Entry 6CNC (electron microscopy, 4.10 A resolution (low resolution: residue-level contacts below are approximate; hydrogen-bond / salt-bridge calls are withheld)); this record covers chains A and E of the 21 polymer chains in the assembly.

[Chain A]
Name: DNA-directed RNA polymerase III subunit RPC1
Organism: Saccharomyces cerevisiae (strain ATCC 204508 / S288c)
Notes: EC 2.7.7.6
Reference sequence: P04051 (RPC1_YEAST); numbering as in UniProt (aligned over 1-1460)
Sequence (1460 residues; row label = number of the first residue in the row):
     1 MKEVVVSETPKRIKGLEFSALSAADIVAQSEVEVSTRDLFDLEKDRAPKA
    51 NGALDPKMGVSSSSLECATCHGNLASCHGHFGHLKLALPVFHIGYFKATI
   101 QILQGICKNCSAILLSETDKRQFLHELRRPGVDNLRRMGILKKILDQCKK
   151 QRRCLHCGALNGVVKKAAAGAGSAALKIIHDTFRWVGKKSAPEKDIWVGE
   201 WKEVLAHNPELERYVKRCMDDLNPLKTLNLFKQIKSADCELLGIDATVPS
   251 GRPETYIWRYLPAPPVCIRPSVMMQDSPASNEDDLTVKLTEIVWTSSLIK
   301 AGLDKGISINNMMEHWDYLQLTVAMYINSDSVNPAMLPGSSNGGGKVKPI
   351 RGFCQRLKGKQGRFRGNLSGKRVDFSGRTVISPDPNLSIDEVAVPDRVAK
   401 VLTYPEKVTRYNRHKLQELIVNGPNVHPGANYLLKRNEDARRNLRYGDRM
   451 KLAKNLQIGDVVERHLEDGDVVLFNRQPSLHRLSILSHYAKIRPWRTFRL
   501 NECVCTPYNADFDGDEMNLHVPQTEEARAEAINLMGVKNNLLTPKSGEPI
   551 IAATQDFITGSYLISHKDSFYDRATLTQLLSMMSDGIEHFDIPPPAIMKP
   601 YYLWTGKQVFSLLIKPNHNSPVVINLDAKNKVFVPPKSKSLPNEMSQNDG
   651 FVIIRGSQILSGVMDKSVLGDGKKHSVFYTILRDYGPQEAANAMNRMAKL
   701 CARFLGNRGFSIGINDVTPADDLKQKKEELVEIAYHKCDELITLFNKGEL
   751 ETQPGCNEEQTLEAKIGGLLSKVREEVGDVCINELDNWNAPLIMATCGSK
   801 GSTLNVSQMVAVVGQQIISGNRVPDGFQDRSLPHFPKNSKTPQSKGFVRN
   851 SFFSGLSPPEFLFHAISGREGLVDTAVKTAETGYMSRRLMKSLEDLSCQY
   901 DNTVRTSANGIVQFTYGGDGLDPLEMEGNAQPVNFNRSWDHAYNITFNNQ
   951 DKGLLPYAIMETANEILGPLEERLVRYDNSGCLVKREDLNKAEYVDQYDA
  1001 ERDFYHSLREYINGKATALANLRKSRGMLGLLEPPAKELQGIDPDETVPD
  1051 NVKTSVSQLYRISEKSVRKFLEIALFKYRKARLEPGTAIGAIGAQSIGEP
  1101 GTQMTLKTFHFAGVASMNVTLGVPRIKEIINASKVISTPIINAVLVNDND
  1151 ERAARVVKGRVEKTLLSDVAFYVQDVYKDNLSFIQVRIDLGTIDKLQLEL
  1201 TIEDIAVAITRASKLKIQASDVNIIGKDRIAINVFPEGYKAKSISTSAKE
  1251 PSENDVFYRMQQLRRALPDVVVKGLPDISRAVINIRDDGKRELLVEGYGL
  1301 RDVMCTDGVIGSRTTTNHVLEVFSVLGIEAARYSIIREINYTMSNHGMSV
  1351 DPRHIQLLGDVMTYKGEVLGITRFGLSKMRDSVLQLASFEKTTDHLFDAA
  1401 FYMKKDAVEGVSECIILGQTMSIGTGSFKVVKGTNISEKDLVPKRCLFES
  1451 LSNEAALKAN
Disordered / not traced: 1, 1101-1116, 1237-1251
Metal / ion sites: Zn2+ site 1: Cys67, Thr69, Cys70, Cys77, His80; Zn2+ site 2: Cys107, Cys110, Cys154, Cys157
UniProt features mapped onto this chain:
  - region: Pro858 to Glu870 (Bridging helix)
  - binding site (Zn(2+)): Cys67, Cys70, Cys77, His80, Cys107, Cys110, Cys154
  - binding site (Mg(2+)): Asp511, Asp513, Asp515
  - mutagenesis: Thr506 (T506I: Temperature-sensitive), Asn509 (N509Y: Temperature-sensitive), Asn518 (N518Q: Temperature-sensitive)

[Chain E]
Name: DNA-directed RNA polymerases I, II, and III subunit RPABC1
Organism: Saccharomyces cerevisiae (strain ATCC 204508 / S288c)
Reference sequence: P20434 (RPAB1_YEAST); numbering as in UniProt (aligned over 1-215)
Sequence (215 residues; row label = number of the first residue in the row):
     1 MDQENERNISRLWRAFRTVKEMVKDRGYFITQEEVELPLEDFKAKYCDSM
    51 GRPQRKMMSFQANPTEESISKFPDMGSLWVEFCDEPSVGVKTMKTFVIHI
   101 QEKNFQTGIFVYQNNITPSAMKLVPSIPPATIETFNEAALVVNITHHELV
   151 PKHIRLSSDEKRELLKRYRLKESQLPRIQRADPVALYLGLKRGEVVKIIR
   201 KSETSGRYASYRICM

[Chain A / chain E interface]
Pairs across the interface (79; chain A residue first):
  Arg905(A) with Tyr168(E); Leu170(E)
  Asn909(A) with Gln174(E)
  Ile911(A) with Gln174(E); Leu175(E); Pro176(E)
  Val912(A) with Pro176(E)
  Phe914(A) with Tyr168(E); Leu175(E); Pro176(E); Ser210(E); Tyr211(E)
  Gly917(A) with Thr204(E)
  Gly918(A) with Tyr208(E)
  Asp919(A) with Ser205(E)
  Gln931(A) with Thr204(E)
  Asn979(A) with Leu156(E); Glu160(E); Glu163(E)
  Ser980(A) with Asp159(E); Glu160(E); Glu163(E)
  Gly981(A) with Glu163(E)
  Ala992(A) with Ile199(E); Arg207(E)
  Glu993(A) with Lys152(E); Ile154(E); Lys197(E); Ile199(E)
  Tyr994(A) with Lys197(E)
  Val995(A) with Lys197(E); Ile199(E); Arg207(E); Ala209(E)
  Asp996(A) with Arg167(E)
  Gln997(A) with Tyr168(E)
  Glu1199(A) with Gln3(E)
  Lys1273(A) with Arg7(E)
  Arg1301(A) with Ala139(E)
  Met1304(A) with Val142(E); His147(E)
  Cys1305(A) with Arg11(E); Val141(E)
  Gly1311(A) with His147(E)
  Ser1312(A) with His147(E); Glu148(E)
  Arg1313(A) with Glu148(E)
  Thr1314(A) with His147(E)
  Phe1323(A) with Asp182(E); Pro183(E)
  Ser1324(A) with Pro183(E)
  Val1325(A) with Ile144(E); Pro183(E)
  Leu1326(A) with Ile144(E); His147(E); Val150(E); Pro183(E); Val184(E)
  Gly1327(A) with Asp182(E)
  Ile1328(A) with Ile178(E); Asp182(E)
  Glu1329(A) with Pro151(E); Ile198(E); Arg200(E); Arg212(E)
  Ala1330(A) with Val150(E)
  Arg1332(A) with Arg200(E)
  Tyr1333(A) with Leu149(E); Ser202(E)
  Pro1352(A) with Thr204(E)
  Arg1353(A) with Thr204(E)
  Gln1356(A) with Thr204(E)
  Thr1363(A) with Arg212(E)
  Tyr1364(A) with Pro176(E); Arg177(E); Arg212(E)
  Lys1365(A) with Arg177(E)
  Gly1366(A) with Arg177(E); Gln179(E)
Interface residues without a listed pair, chain A (59 interface residues in all): Asp901, Thr903, Gly910, Gln913, Thr915, Ala930, Tyr977, Asp999, Ala1000, Asp1003, Arg1160, Thr1201, Asp1204, Ser1334, Glu1367
Interface residues without a listed pair, chain E (49 interface residues in all): Met1, Glu4, Ala138, His146, His153, Lys201

[Overview]
59 residues of chain A face 49 of chain E across their interface. Cys67(A), Thr69(A), Cys70(A), Cys77(A) and
His80(A) coordinate Zn2+ site 1. UniProt lists 7 Zn2+-binding residues, 3 Mg2+-binding residues and 3
mutagenesis sites on chain A.
Chain A is DNA-directed RNA polymerase III subunit RPC1 and chain E is DNA-directed RNA polymerases I, II, and
III subunit RPABC1, both from Saccharomyces cerevisiae (strain ATCC 204508 / S288c); the structure, Yeast RNA
polymerase III open complex, was determined by electron microscopy (same publication as 6CNB, 6CND and 6CNF).
